6KH0 - chains B and C of the 6 polymer chains in the assembly; structure by X-ray diffraction, 2.00 A resolution.

# Chain B (and C)
Molecule: Ferritin
Source organism: Penaeus japonicus
Notes: EC 1.16.3.1; chain C of this document is another copy of the same molecule, construct and numbering; everything in this record applies to it too
Reference sequence: T2B7E1 (T2B7E1_PENJP); the construct has insertions or renumbered stretches relative to UniProt, so the offset changes along the chain: 2-56 = UniProt 2-56; 58-158 = UniProt 57-157; 160-172 = UniProt 158-170
Chain sequence (170 residues; numbered 2 to 172; 1 number in that range is skipped by the numbering (no residue carries it; nothing is unmodelled there); the number before each row is that of its first residue):
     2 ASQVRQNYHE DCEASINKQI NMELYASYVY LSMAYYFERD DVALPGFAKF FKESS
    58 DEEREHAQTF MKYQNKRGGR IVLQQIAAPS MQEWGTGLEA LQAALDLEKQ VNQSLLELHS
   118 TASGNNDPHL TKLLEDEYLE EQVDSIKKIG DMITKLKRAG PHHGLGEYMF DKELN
Construct notes: insertion (159); engineered mutation His-160 (Thr158 in T2B7E1)
Bound ions: Fe ion: Glu-24, Glu-60, His-63

# Chain B / chain C interface
Pairs across the interface (57):
  Ser-3(B) with Asp-41(C), hydrogen bond
  Gln-4(B) with Asp-41(C), hydrogen bond
  Val-5(B) with Asp-41(C)
  Leu-25(B) with Tyr-29(C), hydrophobic
  Tyr-29(B) with Leu-25(C), hydrophobic; Leu-80(C); Gln-81(C), hydrogen bond (side chain-backbone); Ile-83(C)
  Ser-33(B) with Leu-80(C)
  Tyr-36(B) with Gln-65(C), hydrogen bond; Met-68(C), hydrophobic; Asn-72(C), hydrogen bond (backbone-side chain); Ile-78(C), hydrophobic
  Glu-39(B) with Asn-72(C)
  Arg-40(B) with Asn-72(C); Arg-77(C)
  Asp-41(B) with Ser-3(C), hydrogen bond; Gln-4(C), hydrogen bond; Val-5(C); Arg-77(C), salt bridge
  Asp-42(B) with Arg-77(C), salt bridge
  Ser-56(B) with Arg-61(C), hydrogen bond
  Asp-58(B) with Arg-61(C), salt bridge
  Arg-61(B) with Ser-56(C), hydrogen bond; Asp-58(C), salt bridge; Arg-61(C)
  Gln-65(B) with Tyr-36(C), hydrogen bond
  Met-68(B) with Leu-32(C), hydrophobic; Tyr-36(C), hydrophobic
  Asn-72(B) with Tyr-36(C), hydrogen bond (side chain-backbone); Glu-39(C); Arg-40(C)
  Arg-77(B) with Arg-40(C); Asp-41(C), salt bridge; Asp-42(C), salt bridge
  Ile-78(B) with Tyr-36(C), hydrophobic; Gln-89(C)
  Val-79(B) with Gln-89(C)
  Leu-80(B) with Tyr-29(C); Ser-33(C); Ala-85(C); Gln-89(C), hydrogen bond (backbone-side chain)
  Gln-81(B) with Tyr-29(C), hydrogen bond (backbone-side chain); Ala-85(C)
  Gln-82(B) with Gln-82(C); Ile-83(C); Ala-85(C)
  Ile-83(B) with Tyr-29(C), hydrophobic; Gln-82(C); Ile-83(C), hydrogen bond (backbone-backbone)
  Ala-84(B) with Gln-82(C)
  Ala-85(B) with Leu-80(C); Gln-81(C); Gln-82(C)
  Gln-89(B) with Ile-78(C); Val-79(C); Leu-80(C), hydrogen bond (side chain-backbone)
Other interface residues (no listed pair), chain B (33 interface residues in all): Asn-22, Ser-28, Leu-32, Lys-69, Gly-75, Pro-86
Other interface residues (no listed pair), chain C (33 interface residues in all): Asn-22, Ser-28, Lys-69, Gly-75, Ala-84, Pro-86

# Summary
The chain B/chain C interface involves 33 residues from each chain, with 15 hydrogen bonds and 6 salt bridges.
Polar pairs include Asp-41(B)/Arg-77(C), Asp-42(B)/Arg-77(C) and Asp-58(B)/Arg-61(C). Glu-24(B), Glu-60(B) and
His-63(B) coordinate a Fe ion ion.
Chain B and chain C are both Ferritin (Penaeus japonicus); the structure, Design and crystal structure of
protein MOFs with ferritin nanocages as linkers and nickel clusters as ..., was determined by X-ray
diffraction, deposited together with 6KH1, 6KH3, 6KH4 and 6KH5.
